PDB entry 5KNC | X-ray diffraction, 3.02 A resolution | chains G and H of the 8 polymer chains in the assembly

[Chain G]
Name: V-type sodium ATPase subunit D
Organism: Enterococcus hirae ATCC 9790
UniProt: P43435 (NTPD_ENTHA); residue numbers follow UniProt; this construct covers 1-210
Sequence (217 residues; row label = number of the first residue in the row; numbers below 1 keep their minus sign (Gly-6 is residue -6)):
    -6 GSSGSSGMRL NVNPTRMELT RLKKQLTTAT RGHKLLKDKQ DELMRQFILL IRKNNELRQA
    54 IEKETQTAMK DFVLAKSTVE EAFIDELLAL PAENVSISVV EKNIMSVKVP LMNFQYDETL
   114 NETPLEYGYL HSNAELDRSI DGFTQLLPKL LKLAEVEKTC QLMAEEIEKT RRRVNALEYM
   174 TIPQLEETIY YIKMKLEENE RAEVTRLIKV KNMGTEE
Not modelled in the structure: -6 to 1, 111-120, 207-210
Sequence notes: expression tag (-6 to 0)

[Chain H]
Name: V-type sodium ATPase subunit NtpG (F)
Organism: Enterococcus hirae ATCC 9790
UniProt: P43455 (NTPG_ENTHA); numbering as in UniProt (aligned over 1-103)
Sequence (115 residues; each row starts with the number of its first residue):
     1 MTYKIGVVGD KDSVSPFRLF GFDVQHGTTK TEIRKTIDEM AKNEYGVIYI TEQCANLVPE
    61 TIERYKGQLT PAIILIPSHQ GTLGIGLEEI QNSVEKAVGQ NILSGPSSGE NLYFQ
Not modelled in the structure: 1, 104-115
Sequence notes: expression tag (104-115)

[How chain G and chain H interact]
Pairs across the interface (85):
  Met37(G) with Ala97(H); Val98(H), hydrophobic
  Phe40(G) with Ser93(H)
  Ile41(G) with Val98(H), hydrophobic
  Ile44(G) with Ile90(H), hydrophobic; Ser93(H); Val94(H), hydrophobic
  Arg45(G) with Ile102(H)
  Asn47(G) with Ile90(H)
  Asn48(G) with Leu87(H)
  Arg51(G) with Ile74(H); Leu75(H), hydrogen bond (side chain-backbone); Gly86(H); Leu87(H)
  Glu55(G) with Glu52(H); Pro77(H); Thr82(H)
  Thr58(G) with Pro77(H)
  Gln59(G) with His79(H), hydrogen bond (side chain-backbone); Gln80(H), hydrogen bond (side chain-backbone); Gly81(H)
  Met62(G) with Ser13(H); Ile76(H), hydrophobic; Pro77(H); Ser78(H); His79(H)
  Lys63(G) with His79(H)
  Phe65(G) with Asp12(H); Pro16(H), hydrophobic
  Val66(G) with Asp12(H); His79(H)
  Lys69(G) with Asp12(H), salt bridge
  Asp78(G) with Lys11(H), salt bridge
  Leu80(G) with Leu19(H)
  Leu81(G) with Ser15(H); Arg18(H); Leu19(H), hydrophobic
  Ala82(G) with Arg18(H)
  Pro84(G) with Leu19(H)
  Glu86(G) with Leu19(H); Phe20(H); Gly21(H), hydrogen bond (backbone-backbone)
  Asn87(G) with Phe20(H)
  Val88(G) with Phe20(H), hydrogen bond (backbone-backbone); Phe22(H), hydrophobic
  Ser89(G) with Thr2(H); Tyr3(H)
  Ile90(G) with Thr2(H); Tyr3(H), hydrogen bond (backbone-backbone); Ile5(H), hydrophobic
  Val92(G) with Tyr3(H), hydrophobic
  Glu94(G) with Leu69(H)
  Pro103(G) with Leu69(H)
  Met105(G) with Val47(H), hydrophobic; Ala72(H), hydrophobic
  Ile133(G) with Leu19(H), hydrophobic
  Phe136(G) with Ser13(H); Pro16(H), hydrophobic; Phe17(H), hydrophobic; Phe20(H)
  Thr137(G) with Phe20(H)
  Leu140(G) with Phe20(H), hydrophobic
  Leu143(G) with Tyr49(H), hydrogen bond (backbone-side chain)
  Leu144(G) with Tyr49(H)
  Leu146(G) with Ile74(H), hydrophobic
  Ala147(G) with Val47(H), hydrophobic; Tyr49(H); Ile74(H), hydrophobic
  Glu150(G) with Ile74(H); Ile90(H)
  Lys151(G) with Tyr65(H), hydrogen bond (side chain-backbone); Lys66(H); Gln68(H); Leu69(H); Pro71(H), hydrogen bond (side chain-backbone); Ala72(H)
  Gln154(G) with Lys66(H)
  Leu155(G) with Lys66(H); Gln68(H); Leu69(H), hydrophobic
  Glu158(G) with Lys96(H), salt bridge
  Ile160(G) with Ala97(H), hydrophobic
  Glu161(G) with Lys96(H), salt bridge
  Arg164(G) with Lys96(H), hydrogen bond (side chain-backbone); Ala97(H)
Also at the interface, not in a pair above, chain G (52 interface residues in all): Gln52, Ala85, Lys101, Val102, Phe107, Ala157
Also at the interface, not in a pair above, chain H (46 interface residues in all): Val14, Gly46, Gly67, Ile73, Leu103

[Summary]
Chain G and chain H form an interface of 52 and 46 residues respectively, with 10 hydrogen bonds and 4 salt
bridges. Polar contacts include Lys69(G)-Asp12(H), Asp78(G)-Lys11(H) and Glu158(G)-Lys96(H).
Chain G is V-type sodium ATPase subunit D and chain H is V-type sodium ATPase subunit NtpG (F), both from
Enterococcus hirae ATCC 9790; the structure, Crystal structure of the 3 ADP-bound V1 complex, was determined
by X-ray diffraction together with 5KNB and 5KND from the same study.
